PDB entry 6XU0 | X-ray diffraction, 1.90 A resolution | chains A and R of the 6 polymer chains in the assembly

Chain A:
Protein: Piwi protein
Organism: Archaeoglobus fulgidus
Notes: fragment: Arhaeoglobus fulgidus Argonaute protein
UniProtKB: A0A101DYI0 (A0A101DYI0_ARCFL); residues 1-427 here = UniProt positions 1-427
Chain sequence (441 residues; each row starts with the number of its first residue; numbers below 1 keep their minus sign (Met-13 is residue -13)):
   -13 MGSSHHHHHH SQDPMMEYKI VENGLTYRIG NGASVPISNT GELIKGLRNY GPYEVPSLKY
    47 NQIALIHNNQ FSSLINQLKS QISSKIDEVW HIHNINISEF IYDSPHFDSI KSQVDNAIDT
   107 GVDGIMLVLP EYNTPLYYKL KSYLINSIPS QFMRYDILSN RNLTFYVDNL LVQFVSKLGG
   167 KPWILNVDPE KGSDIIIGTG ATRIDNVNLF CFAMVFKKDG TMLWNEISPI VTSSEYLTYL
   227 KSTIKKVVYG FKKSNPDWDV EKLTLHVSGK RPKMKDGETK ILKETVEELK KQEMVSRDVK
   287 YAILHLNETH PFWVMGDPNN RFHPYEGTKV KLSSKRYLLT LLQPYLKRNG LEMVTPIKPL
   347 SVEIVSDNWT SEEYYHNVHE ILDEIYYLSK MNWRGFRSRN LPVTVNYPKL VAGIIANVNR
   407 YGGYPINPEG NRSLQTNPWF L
Unresolved in the structure: -13 to 9, 302-309, 331-338
Sequence notes: initiating methionine (-13); expression tag (-12 to 0)
Bound ions: Mg2+: Gln159, Leu427 (shared with DA1(R), DC3(R) of chain R)
Small-molecule neighbours: 2-(2-methoxyethoxy)ethanol (PG0): Phe298, Tyr311, Leu324

Chain R:
Molecule: 14-nt DNA strand
Notes: fragment: oligodeoxyribonucleotide
Sequence (14 nucleotides; each row starts with the number of its first residue):
     1 ATCGTGGCCA CGAT
Unresolved in the structure: 8-14
Bound ions: Mg2+: DA1, DC3 (shared with Gln159(A), Leu427(A) of chain A)

How chain A and chain R interact:
Contacting residue pairs (32):
  Tyr118(A) - DA1(R)  stacking on the base
  Asn119(A) - DA1(R)  base contact
  Thr120(A) - DA1(R)  hydrogen bond to the base
  Tyr123(A) - DA1(R)  stacking on the base
  Tyr124(A) - DA1(R)  base contact
  Lys127(A) - DA1(R)  salt bridge to the phosphate
  Ser136(A) - DA1(R)  phosphate contact
  Gln137(A) - DA1(R)  hydrogen bond to the phosphate
  Gln137(A) - DT2(R)  phosphate contact
  Phe138(A) - DA1(R)  hydrogen bond to the phosphate
  Phe138(A) - DT2(R)  sugar contact
  Met139(A) - DA1(R)  phosphate contact
  Met139(A) - DT2(R)  phosphate contact
  Arg140(A) - DA1(R)  phosphate contact
  Arg140(A) - DT2(R)  hydrogen bond to the phosphate
  Ile143(A) - DT2(R)  phosphate contact
  Phe151(A) - DT2(R)  base contact
  Tyr152(A) - DT2(R)  hydrogen bond to the phosphate
  Asn155(A) - DT2(R)  hydrogen bond to the base
  Leu156(A) - DT2(R)  sugar contact
  Gln159(A) - DA1(R)  phosphate contact
  Gln159(A) - DT2(R)  hydrogen bond to the phosphate
  Gln159(A) - DC3(R)  hydrogen bond to the phosphate
  Lys163(A) - DA1(R)  salt bridge to the phosphate
  Gln329(A) - DT5(R)  phosphate contact
  Gln329(A) - DG6(R)  hydrogen bond to the phosphate
  Pro330(A) - DT5(R)  phosphate contact
  Arg380(A) - DC3(R)  salt bridge to the phosphate
  Arg380(A) - DG4(R)  salt bridge to the phosphate
  Arg385(A) - DG4(R)  salt bridge to the phosphate
  Leu427(A) - DA1(R)  phosphate contact
  Leu427(A) - DC3(R)  phosphate contact
Other interface residues (no listed pair), chain A (25 interface residues in all): Pro342, Asn378

In short:
25 residues of chain A face 6 of chain R across their interface; the contacts include 9 hydrogen bonds, 5 salt
bridges and 2 aromatic stacking contacts. Polar pairs include Thr120(A)-DA1(R), Asn155(A)-DT2(R) and
Gln137(A)-DA1(R). Chain A binds 2-(2-methoxyethoxy)ethanol.
Here chain A is Piwi protein (Archaeoglobus fulgidus) and chain R is a 14-nt DNA strand. Entry 6XU0
(Archaeoglobus fulgidus Argonaute protein with DNA oligoduplex 5'-pATCGTGGCCACGAT) was determined by X-ray
diffraction.
